Entry 1T5P (X-ray diffraction, 2.11 A resolution); this record covers chain A.

# Chain A
Protein: Heme oxygenase 1
From: Homo sapiens
Notes: EC 1.14.99.3
UniProtKB: P09601 (HMOX1_HUMAN); numbering as in UniProt (aligned over 1-233)
Sequence (233 residues; each row starts with the number of its first residue):
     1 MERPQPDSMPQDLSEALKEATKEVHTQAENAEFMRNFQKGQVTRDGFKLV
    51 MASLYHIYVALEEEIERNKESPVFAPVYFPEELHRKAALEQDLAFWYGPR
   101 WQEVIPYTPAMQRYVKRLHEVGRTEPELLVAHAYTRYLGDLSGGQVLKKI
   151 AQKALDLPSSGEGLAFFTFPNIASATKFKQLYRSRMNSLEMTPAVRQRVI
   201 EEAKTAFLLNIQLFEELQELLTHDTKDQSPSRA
Unresolved in the structure: 1-9, 32-42, 224-233
Swiss-Prot annotation at these positions:
  - binding site (heme b): K18, H25, Y134, R183
  - site: D140 (Important for catalytic activity)
  - modified residue: S229 (Phosphoserine)
  - mutagenesis: D140 (D140A/H/N/F/L: Inactive as a heme oxygenase but active as a peroxidase)
Metal / ion sites: 12-phenylheme Fe near H25 (its only coordinating residue here)
Ligand contacts: 12-phenylheme (1FH): K18, H25, T26, Q27, A28, Y134, T135, R136, L138, G139, S142, G143, V146, L147, K179, R183, F207, N210, F214
What the authors report for this chain:
  - catalytic residues: D140 (citing earlier work)
  - conformationally variable residues (loop rearrangement, order/disorder transition): Q27, A28 to A31, E32 to V42

# In short
Bound to chain A: 12-phenylheme. Curated annotation (UniProt) lists 4 heme b-binding residues and one
mutagenesis site. From the paper: the catalytic residue D140; conformational variability at Q27, A28 and E32.
Chain A is Heme oxygenase 1 (Homo sapiens); the structure, Human Heme Oxygenase Oxidation of alpha- and
gamma-meso-phenylhemes, was determined by X-ray diffraction together with 1S13 from the same study.
